PDB entry 6Z9Q | electron microscopy, 5.70 A resolution (low resolution: residue-level contacts below are approximate; hydrogen-bond / salt-bridge calls are withheld) | chains X and K of the 16 polymer chains in the assembly

# Chain X
Name: DNA-directed RNA polymerase subunit beta
From: Escherichia coli
Notes: EC 2.7.7.6
Reference sequence: P0A8V4 (RPOB_ECO57); residues 1-1342 here = UniProt positions 1-1342
Sequence (1342 residues; each row starts with the number of its first residue):
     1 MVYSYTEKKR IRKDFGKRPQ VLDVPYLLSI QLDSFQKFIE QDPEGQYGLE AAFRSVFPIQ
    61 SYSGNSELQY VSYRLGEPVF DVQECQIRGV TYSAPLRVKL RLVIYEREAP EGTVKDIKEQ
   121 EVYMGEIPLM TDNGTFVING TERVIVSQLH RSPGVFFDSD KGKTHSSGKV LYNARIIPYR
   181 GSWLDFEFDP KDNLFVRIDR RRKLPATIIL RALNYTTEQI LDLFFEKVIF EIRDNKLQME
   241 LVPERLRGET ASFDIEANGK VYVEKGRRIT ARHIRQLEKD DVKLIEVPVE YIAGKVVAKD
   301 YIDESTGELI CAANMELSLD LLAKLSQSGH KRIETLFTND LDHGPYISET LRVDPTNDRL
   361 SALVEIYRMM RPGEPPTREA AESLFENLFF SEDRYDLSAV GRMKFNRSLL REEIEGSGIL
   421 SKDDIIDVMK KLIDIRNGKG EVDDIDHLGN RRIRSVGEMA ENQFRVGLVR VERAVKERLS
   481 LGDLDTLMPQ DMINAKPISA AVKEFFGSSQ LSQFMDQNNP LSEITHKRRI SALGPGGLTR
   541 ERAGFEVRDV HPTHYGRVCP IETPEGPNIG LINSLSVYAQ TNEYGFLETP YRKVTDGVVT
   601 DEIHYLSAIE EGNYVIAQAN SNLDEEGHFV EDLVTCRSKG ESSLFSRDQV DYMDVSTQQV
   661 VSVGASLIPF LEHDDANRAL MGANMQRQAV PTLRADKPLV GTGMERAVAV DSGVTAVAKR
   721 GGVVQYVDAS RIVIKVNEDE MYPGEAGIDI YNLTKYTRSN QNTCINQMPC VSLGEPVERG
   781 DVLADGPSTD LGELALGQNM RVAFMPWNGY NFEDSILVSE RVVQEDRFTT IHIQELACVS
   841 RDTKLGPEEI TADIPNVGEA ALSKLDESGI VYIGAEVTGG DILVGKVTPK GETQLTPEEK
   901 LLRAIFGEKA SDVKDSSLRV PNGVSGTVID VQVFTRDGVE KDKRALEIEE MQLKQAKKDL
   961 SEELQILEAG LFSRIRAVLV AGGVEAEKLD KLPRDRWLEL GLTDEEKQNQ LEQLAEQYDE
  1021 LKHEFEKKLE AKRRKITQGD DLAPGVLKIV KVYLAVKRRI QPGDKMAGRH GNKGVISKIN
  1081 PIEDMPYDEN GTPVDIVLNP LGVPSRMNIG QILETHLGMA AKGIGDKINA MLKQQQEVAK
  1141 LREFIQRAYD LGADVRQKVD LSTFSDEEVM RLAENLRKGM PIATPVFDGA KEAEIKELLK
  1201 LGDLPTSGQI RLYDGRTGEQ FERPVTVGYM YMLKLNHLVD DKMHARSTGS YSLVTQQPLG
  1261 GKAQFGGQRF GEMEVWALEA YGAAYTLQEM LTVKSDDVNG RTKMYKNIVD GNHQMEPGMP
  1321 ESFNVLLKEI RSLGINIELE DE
Disordered / not traced: 1, 1342
UniProt features mapped onto this chain:
  - modified residue (N6-acetyllysine): Lys1022, Lys1200

# Chain K
Molecule: non template strand
Sequence (50 nucleotides; numbered -35 to 14; the number before each row is that of its first residue; numbers below 1 keep their minus sign (DG-35 is residue -35)):
   -35 GGGCTGCGAA TAACGGCCGA GCAGCGTAGC ATTACTTGTG AGCGGATAAC
Disordered / not traced: -23 to -19, -10 to -4, 13-14

# Interface between chain X and chain K
Contacting residue pairs (12):
  Arg151(X) - DC-1(K)
  Lys163(X) - DG2(K)
  Arg175(X) - DA-2(K)
  Arg175(X) - DC-1(K)
  Trp183(X) - DA-2(K)
  Asp199(X) - DA-2(K)
  Arg200(X) - DA-2(K)
  Arg200(X) - DC-1(K)
  Arg451(X) - DC-1(K)
  Leu538(X) - DT0(K)
  Arg542(X) - DT0(K)
  Val547(X) - DC-1(K)

# Overview
10 residues of chain X face 4 of chain K across their interface.
Chain X is DNA-directed RNA polymerase subunit beta (Escherichia coli) and chain K is non template strand; the
structure, Transcription termination intermediate complex 2, was determined by electron microscopy together
with 6Z9P, 6Z9R, 6Z9S, 6Z9T, 7ADB, 7ADC, 7ADD and 7ADE from the same study.
